Entry 1HPO (X-ray diffraction, 2.50 A resolution); this record covers chains A and B.

== Chain A (and B) ==
Protein: HIV-1 protease
Organism: Human immunodeficiency virus 1
Notes: EC 3.4.23.16; chain B of this document is another copy of the same molecule, construct and numbering; everything in this record applies to it too
Reference sequence: P03367 (POL_HV1BR); residues 1-99 here correspond to UniProt positions 69-167 (UniProt number = residue number + 68)
Chain sequence (99 residues; each row starts with the number of its first residue):
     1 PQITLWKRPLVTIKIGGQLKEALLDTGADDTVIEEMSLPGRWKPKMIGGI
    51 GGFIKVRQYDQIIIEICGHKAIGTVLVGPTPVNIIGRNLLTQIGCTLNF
Differences from the reference sequence: engineered mutation Lys7 (Gln75 in P03367), Ile33 (Leu101 in P03367), Ile63 (Leu131 in P03367)
Residues lining bound ligands: UNI (4-cyano-N-(3-cyclopropyl(5,6,7,8,9,10-hexahydro-4-hydroxy-2-oxo-cycloocta[b]pyran-3-yl)methyl)phenyl benzensulfonamide): Arg8, Leu23, Asp25, Gly27, Ala28, Gly48, Gly49, Ile50, Val82, Ile84

== Chain A / chain B interface ==
Contacting residue pairs (86; chain A residue first):
  Pro1(A) - Leu97(B)
  Pro1(A) - Asn98(B)
  Pro1(A) - Phe99(B)  hydrogen bond (backbone-backbone)
  Gln2(A) - Thr96(B)
  Gln2(A) - Leu97(B)
  Gln2(A) - Asn98(B)
  Ile3(A) - Thr96(B)
  Ile3(A) - Leu97(B)  hydrogen bond (backbone-backbone)
  Ile3(A) - Phe99(B)  hydrophobic
  Thr4(A) - Thr96(B)
  Leu5(A) - Arg87(B)  hydrogen bond (backbone-side chain)
  Leu5(A) - Thr91(B)
  Leu5(A) - Cys95(B)
  Trp6(A) - Arg87(B)  hydrogen bond (backbone-side chain)
  Trp6(A) - Thr91(B)
  Lys7(A) - Arg87(B)  hydrogen bond (backbone-side chain)
  Arg8(A) - Asp29(B)  salt bridge
  Arg8(A) - Arg87(B)
  Pro9(A) - Thr26(B)
  Leu23(A) - Gly27(B)
  Leu24(A) - Thr26(B)  hydrogen bond (backbone-side chain)
  Leu24(A) - Gly27(B)
  Asp25(A) - Asp25(B)
  Asp25(A) - Thr26(B)
  Thr26(A) - Pro9(B)
  Thr26(A) - Leu24(B)  hydrogen bond (side chain-backbone)
  Thr26(A) - Asp25(B)
  Thr26(A) - Thr26(B)  hydrogen bond (backbone-side chain)
  Thr26(A) - Leu97(B)
  Gly27(A) - Leu23(B)
  Gly27(A) - Leu24(B)
  Gly27(A) - Asp25(B)
  Asp29(A) - Arg8(B)  salt bridge
  Gly48(A) - Ile50(B)
  Gly49(A) - Ile50(B)
  Gly49(A) - Pro81(B)
  Ile50(A) - Gly49(B)
  Ile50(A) - Ile50(B)  hydrogen bond (backbone-backbone)
  Ile50(A) - Gly51(B)  hydrogen bond (backbone-backbone)
  Ile50(A) - Gly52(B)
  Ile50(A) - Ile54(B)  hydrophobic
  Ile50(A) - Thr80(B)
  Ile50(A) - Pro81(B)
  Gly51(A) - Gly51(B)
  Gly51(A) - Ile54(B)
  Thr80(A) - Ile50(B)
  Pro81(A) - Ile50(B)
  Ile84(A) - Ile50(B)  hydrophobic
  Arg87(A) - Leu5(B)
  Arg87(A) - Trp6(B)
  Arg87(A) - Lys7(B)
  Arg87(A) - Arg8(B)
  Arg87(A) - Pro9(B)
  Leu90(A) - Leu5(B)  hydrophobic
  Thr91(A) - Leu5(B)
  Thr91(A) - Trp6(B)
  Gln92(A) - Trp6(B)
  Ile93(A) - Phe99(B)
  Gly94(A) - Asn98(B)
  Gly94(A) - Phe99(B)
  Cys95(A) - Leu5(B)
  Cys95(A) - Leu97(B)  hydrophobic
  Cys95(A) - Asn98(B)
  Cys95(A) - Phe99(B)  hydrophobic
  Thr96(A) - Gln2(B)
  Thr96(A) - Ile3(B)
  Thr96(A) - Thr4(B)
  Thr96(A) - Thr96(B)
  Thr96(A) - Leu97(B)
  Thr96(A) - Asn98(B)  hydrogen bond (backbone-backbone)
  Leu97(A) - Pro1(B)
  Leu97(A) - Gln2(B)
  Leu97(A) - Ile3(B)  hydrogen bond (backbone-backbone)
  Leu97(A) - Cys95(B)  hydrophobic
  Leu97(A) - Thr96(B)
  Asn98(A) - Pro1(B)
  Asn98(A) - Gln2(B)  hydrogen bond
  Asn98(A) - Gly94(B)
  Asn98(A) - Cys95(B)
  Asn98(A) - Thr96(B)  hydrogen bond (backbone-backbone)
  Asn98(A) - Asn98(B)  hydrogen bond
  Phe99(A) - Pro1(B)  hydrogen bond (backbone-backbone)
  Phe99(A) - Ile3(B)  hydrophobic
  Phe99(A) - Cys67(B)  hydrophobic
  Phe99(A) - Ile93(B)  hydrophobic
  Phe99(A) - Cys95(B)  hydrophobic
Other interface residues (no listed pair), chain A (38 interface residues in all): Ile47, Gly52, Ile54, His69, Pro79
Other interface residues (no listed pair), chain B (35 interface residues in all): Ile47, His69, Leu90

== Overview ==
Chain A and chain B form an interface of 38 and 35 residues respectively, with 16 hydrogen bonds and 2 salt
bridges. Among the polar pairs are Arg8(A)-Asp29(B), Leu5(A)-Arg87(B) and Trp6(A)-Arg87(B). Chain A binds
compound UNI.
Chain A and chain B are both HIV-1 protease (Human immunodeficiency virus 1); the structure, HIV-1 protease
triple mutant/U103265 complex, was determined by X-ray diffraction together with 7UPJ from the same study.
